Entry 9B5Y (electron microscopy, 3.49 A resolution); this record covers chains B and G of the 6 polymer chains in the assembly.

== Chain B ==
Protein: Guanine nucleotide-binding protein G(I)/G(S)/G(T) subunit beta-1
Source organism: Homo sapiens
UniProtKB: P62873 (GBB1_HUMAN); residue numbers follow UniProt; this construct covers 2-340
Chain sequence (351 residues; each row starts with the number of its first residue; numbers below 1 keep their minus sign (Met-10 is residue -10)):
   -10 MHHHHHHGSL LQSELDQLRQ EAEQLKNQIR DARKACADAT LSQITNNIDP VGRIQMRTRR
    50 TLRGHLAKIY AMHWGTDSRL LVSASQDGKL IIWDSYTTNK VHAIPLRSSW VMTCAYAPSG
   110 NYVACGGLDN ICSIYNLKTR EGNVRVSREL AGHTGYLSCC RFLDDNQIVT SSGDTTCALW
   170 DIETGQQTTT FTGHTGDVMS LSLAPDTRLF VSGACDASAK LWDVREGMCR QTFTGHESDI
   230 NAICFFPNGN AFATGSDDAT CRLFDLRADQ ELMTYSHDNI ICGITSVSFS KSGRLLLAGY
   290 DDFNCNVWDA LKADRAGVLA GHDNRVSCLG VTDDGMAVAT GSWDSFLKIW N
Unresolved in the structure: -10 to 1
Differences from the reference sequence: expression tag (-10 to 1)
Curated features (UniProtKB/Swiss-Prot):
  - modified residue: Ser2 (N-acetylserine), His266 (Phosphohistidine)
  - natural variant: Leu30 (L30F: In MRD42; uncertain significance), Arg52 (R52G: In MRD42), Gly64 (G64V: In MRD42), Asp76 (D76E: In MRD42; D76G: In MRD42), Gly77 (G77S: In MRD42), Lys78 (K78R: In MRD42), Ile80 (I80N: In MRD42; I80T: In MRD42), His91 (H91R: In MRD42; uncertain significance), Ala92 (A92T: In MRD42), Pro94 (P94S: In MRD42), Leu95 (L95P: In MRD42), Arg96 (R96L: In MRD42), 5 further natural variant entries in UniProt

== Chain G ==
Protein: Guanine nucleotide-binding protein G(I)/G(S)/G(O) subunit gamma-2
Source organism: Homo sapiens
UniProtKB: P59768 (GBG2_HUMAN); residue numbers follow UniProt; this construct covers 1-71
Chain sequence (71 residues; each row starts with the number of its first residue):
     1 MASNNTASIA QARKLVEQLK MEANIDRIKV SKAAADLMAY CEAHAKEDPL LTPVPASENP
    61 FREKKFFCAI L
Unresolved in the structure: 1-5, 63-71
Curated features (UniProtKB/Swiss-Prot):
  - modified residue: Ala2 (N-acetylalanine), Cys68 (Cysteine methyl ester)
  - lipidation: Cys68 (S-geranylgeranyl cysteine)

== How chain B and chain G interact ==
Contacting residue pairs (84):
  Glu3(B) - Arg13(G)  salt bridge
  Leu4(B) - Ser8(G)
  Leu4(B) - Ile9(G)  hydrophobic
  Leu7(B) - Ala12(G)  hydrophobic
  Leu7(B) - Arg13(G)
  Leu7(B) - Val16(G)  hydrophobic
  Ala11(B) - Leu19(G)
  Leu14(B) - Leu19(G)  hydrophobic
  Leu14(B) - Lys20(G)
  Lys15(B) - Leu19(G)
  Ile18(B) - Leu19(G)
  Ile18(B) - Glu22(G)
  Ile18(B) - Ala23(G)
  Ala24(B) - Lys29(G)  hydrogen bond (backbone-side chain)
  Cys25(B) - Arg27(G)
  Cys25(B) - Ile28(G)
  Cys25(B) - Lys29(G)
  Cys25(B) - Val30(G)  hydrogen bond (backbone-backbone)
  Ala26(B) - Val30(G)  hydrophobic
  Asp27(B) - Lys29(G)  salt bridge
  Asp27(B) - Ser31(G)
  Ala28(B) - Val30(G)
  Leu30(B) - Ala34(G)  hydrophobic
  Ile33(B) - Ser31(G)
  Ile33(B) - Ala34(G)  hydrophobic
  Ile33(B) - Met38(G)
  Thr34(B) - Met38(G)
  Ile37(B) - Met38(G)  hydrophobic
  Val40(B) - Leu51(G)  hydrophobic
  Ile43(B) - Leu50(G)
  Ile43(B) - Leu51(G)
  Met45(B) - Leu50(G)  hydrophobic
  Arg48(B) - Phe61(G)
  Arg49(B) - Pro60(G)
  Arg49(B) - Phe61(G)  hydrogen bond (side chain-backbone)
  Arg49(B) - Arg62(G)
  Ser84(B) - Phe61(G)
  Tyr85(B) - Pro60(G)  hydrophobic
  Tyr85(B) - Phe61(G)  hydrophobic
  Cys218(B) - Gln18(G)
  Cys218(B) - Met21(G)
  Arg219(B) - Glu22(G)
  Gln220(B) - Ile25(G)
  Thr221(B) - Glu22(G)
  Phe235(B) - Leu37(G)  hydrophobic
  Pro236(B) - Tyr40(G)
  Asn237(B) - Asp36(G)  hydrogen bond
  Asn237(B) - Leu37(G)
  Asn239(B) - Asp36(G)
  Asp254(B) - Ala33(G)
  Arg256(B) - Arg27(G)
  Arg256(B) - Ile28(G)
  Arg256(B) - Lys32(G)
  Arg256(B) - Asp36(G)  salt bridge
  Ala257(B) - Arg27(G)
  Ala257(B) - Ile28(G)
  Asp258(B) - Arg27(G)  salt bridge
  Gln259(B) - Val30(G)
  Leu261(B) - Val30(G)  hydrophobic
  Ser279(B) - Asp48(G)  hydrogen bond
  Lys280(B) - Tyr40(G)
  Lys280(B) - Glu47(G)
  Lys280(B) - Asp48(G)
  Ser281(B) - Tyr40(G)
  Ser281(B) - Cys41(G)  hydrogen bond (backbone-side chain)
  Ser281(B) - His44(G)
  Ser281(B) - Asp48(G)  hydrogen bond
  Gly282(B) - Cys41(G)  hydrogen bond (backbone-side chain)
  Arg283(B) - Cys41(G)  hydrogen bond (backbone-side chain)
  Arg283(B) - Leu51(G)
  Leu300(B) - Met38(G)  hydrophobic
  Leu300(B) - Cys41(G)  hydrophobic
  Asp323(B) - Pro49(G)
  Gly324(B) - Asp48(G)
  Gly324(B) - Pro49(G)
  Gly324(B) - Leu50(G)
  Met325(B) - Pro49(G)  hydrophobic
  Met325(B) - Leu50(G)
  Met325(B) - Pro60(G)  hydrophobic
  Ala326(B) - Phe61(G)  hydrophobic
  Ile338(B) - Phe61(G)  hydrophobic
  Asn340(B) - Pro49(G)
  Asn340(B) - Asn59(G)  hydrogen bond
  Asn340(B) - Phe61(G)
Interface residues without a listed pair, chain B (61 interface residues in all): Gln17, Arg22, Thr29, Trp63, Thr181, Lys209, Met217, Ala240, Leu252, Leu284, Leu286, Val327
Interface residues without a listed pair, chain G (38 interface residues in all): Lys14, Ala45, Glu58

== Overview ==
Chain B and chain G form an interface of 61 and 38 residues respectively; the contacts include 10 hydrogen
bonds and 4 salt bridges. Polar contacts include Glu3(B)-Arg13(G), Asp27(B)-Lys29(G) and Arg256(B)-Asp36(G).
Here chain B is Guanine nucleotide-binding protein G(I)/G(S)/G(T) subunit beta-1 and chain G is Guanine
nucleotide-binding protein G(I)/G(S)/G(O) subunit gamma-2, both from Homo sapiens. Entry 9B5Y (Cryo-EM
structure of the LAPTH-bound PTH1R in complex with Gq) was determined by electron microscopy.
